2QRE - chains A and B of the 3 polymer chains in the assembly; structure by X-ray diffraction, 3.01 A resolution.

# Chain A
Name: SNF1-like protein kinase ssp2
Organism: Schizosaccharomyces pombe
Notes: EC 2.7.11.1; fragment: C-terminal residues:440-576
UniProtKB: O74536 (SNF1_SCHPO); residues 440-576 here = UniProt positions 440-576
Chain sequence (137 residues; each row starts with the number of its first residue):
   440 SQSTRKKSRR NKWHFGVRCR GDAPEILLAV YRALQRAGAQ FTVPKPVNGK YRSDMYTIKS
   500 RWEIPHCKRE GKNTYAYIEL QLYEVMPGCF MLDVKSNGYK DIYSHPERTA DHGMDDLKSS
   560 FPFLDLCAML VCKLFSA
Not modelled in the structure: 440-450, 488-491, 544-556
Swiss-Prot annotation at these positions:
  - modified residue: S442 (Phosphoserine)

# Chain B
Name: SPCC1919.03c protein
Organism: Schizosaccharomyces pombe
Notes: fragment: C-terminal residues:203-298
UniProtKB: P78789 (P78789_SCHPO); numbering as in UniProt (aligned over 203-298)
Chain sequence (97 residues; row label = number of the first residue in the row):
   202 MSESEQYSTE IPAFLTSNTL QELKLPKPPS LPPHLEKCIL NSNTAYKEDQ SVLPNPNHVL
   262 LNHLAAANTQ LGVLALSATT RYHRKYVTTA MFKNFDV
Not modelled in the structure: 202-206, 219-220, 246-249, 298
Differences from the reference sequence: expression tag (202)
Swiss-Prot annotation at these positions:
  - binding site (ADP): D250 to S252

# How chain A and chain B interact
Contacting residue pairs (85):
  K451(A) - A267(B)
  K451(A) - A268(B)
  K451(A) - Q271(B)  hydrogen bond
  W452(A) - C239(B)
  W452(A) - L241(B)
  W452(A) - N242(B)  hydrogen bond (backbone-side chain)
  W452(A) - A266(B)
  W452(A) - A267(B)
  W452(A) - A268(B)  hydrophobic
  W452(A) - A276(B)
  W452(A) - L277(B)
  W452(A) - S278(B)
  H453(A) - A266(B)
  H453(A) - A267(B)  hydrogen bond (backbone-backbone)
  F454(A) - L236(B)  hydrophobic
  F454(A) - K238(B)
  F454(A) - C239(B)  hydrophobic
  F454(A) - L261(B)  hydrophobic
  F454(A) - H264(B)
  F454(A) - L265(B)
  G455(A) - L265(B)  hydrogen bond (backbone-backbone)
  G455(A) - A267(B)
  P463(A) - L216(B)
  P463(A) - L226(B)  hydrophobic
  L467(A) - I212(B)  hydrophobic
  L467(A) - L216(B)  hydrophobic
  Y470(A) - P213(B)
  Q474(A) - T210(B)
  Q474(A) - E211(B)
  Q474(A) - I212(B)
  Q479(A) - Y208(B)
  Q479(A) - S209(B)
  Q479(A) - T210(B)
  F480(A) - Y208(B)
  F480(A) - S209(B)  hydrogen bond (backbone-backbone)
  F480(A) - T210(B)
  F480(A) - E211(B)
  T481(A) - Q207(B)
  V482(A) - P213(B)  hydrophobic
  P483(A) - F215(B)  hydrophobic
  S492(A) - P227(B)
  S492(A) - K228(B)  hydrogen bond (side chain-backbone)
  M494(A) - F215(B)  hydrophobic
  M494(A) - P227(B)  hydrophobic
  Y495(A) - P227(B)  hydrogen bond (side chain-backbone)
  Y495(A) - K228(B)
  Y495(A) - P229(B)  hydrophobic
  K498(A) - Y208(B)
  R500(A) - Y208(B)
  Y516(A) - Y208(B)
  Q520(A) - P230(B)
  L521(A) - P229(B)
  L521(A) - P230(B)
  Y522(A) - P230(B)
  Y522(A) - S231(B)
  Y522(A) - L232(B)
  Y522(A) - L236(B)  hydrophobic
  E523(A) - P230(B)  hydrogen bond (backbone-backbone)
  E523(A) - S231(B)
  E523(A) - L232(B)  hydrogen bond (backbone-backbone)
  M530(A) - L232(B)  hydrophobic
  D532(A) - L236(B)
  D532(A) - H264(B)  salt bridge
  V533(A) - H264(B)
  V533(A) - L265(B)  hydrogen bond (backbone-backbone)
  K534(A) - N263(B)
  K534(A) - H264(B)
  S535(A) - N263(B)  hydrogen bond (backbone-backbone)
  K557(A) - T281(B)  hydrogen bond (backbone-side chain)
  K557(A) - R282(B)
  S559(A) - T281(B)
  S559(A) - T290(B)
  F560(A) - M292(B)  hydrophobic
  L563(A) - L277(B)
  L563(A) - S278(B)
  L563(A) - A279(B)
  L563(A) - T290(B)
  L563(A) - M292(B)  hydrophobic
  C566(A) - L265(B)  hydrophobic
  A567(A) - L277(B)  hydrophobic
  A567(A) - K294(B)
  V570(A) - L275(B)  hydrophobic
  C571(A) - L275(B)  hydrophobic
  C571(A) - F296(B)  hydrogen bond (side chain-backbone)
  F574(A) - F296(B)  hydrophobic
Also at the interface, not in a pair above, chain A (47 interface residues in all): A462, R471, G477, S499, V524, F529, S558, F562, D564
Also at the interface, not in a pair above, chain B (44 interface residues in all): P233, N269, Y283, A291

# Overview
The interface between chain A and chain B involves 47 residues on one side and 44 on the other; the contacts
include 13 hydrogen bonds and 1 salt bridge. Polar contacts include D532(A)-H264(B), K451(A)-Q271(B) and
W452(A)-N242(B). UniProt lists 3 ADP-binding residues on chain B.
Here chain A is SNF1-like protein kinase ssp2 and chain B is SPCC1919.03c protein, both from
Schizosaccharomyces pombe. Entry 2QRE (Crystal structure of the adenylate sensor from AMP-activated protein
kinase in complex with 5-aminoimidazole-4-carboxamide 1-beta-D-ribofuranotide (ZMP)) was determined by X-ray
diffraction together with 2QR1, 2QRC and 2QRD from the same study.
